PDB entry 7HOU | X-ray diffraction, 1.48 A resolution | chains A and B

# Chain A
Protein: Serine protease subunit NS2B
Source organism: Zika virus
UniProtKB: Q32ZE1 (POLG_ZIKV); residues 46-89 here correspond to UniProt positions 1414-1457 (UniProt number = residue number + 1368)
Sequence (46 residues; each row starts with the number of its first residue):
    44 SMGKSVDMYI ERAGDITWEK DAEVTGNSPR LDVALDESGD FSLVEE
Disordered / not traced: 44-49, 89
Sequence notes: expression tag (44-45)

# Chain B
Protein: Serine protease NS3
Source organism: Zika virus
Notes: EC 3.4.21.91, 3.6.1.15, 3.6.4.13
UniProtKB: Q32ZE1 (POLG_ZIKV); residues 11-177 here correspond to UniProt positions 1509-1675 (UniProt number = residue number + 1498)
Sequence (168 residues; numbered 10 to 177; the number before each row is that of its first residue):
    10 MKEVKKGETT DGVYRVMTRR LLGSTQVGVG VMQEGVFHTM WHVTKGAALR SGEGRLDPYW
    70 GDVKQDLVSY CGPWKLDAAW DGLSEVQLLA VPPGERAKNI QTLPGIFKTK DGDIGAVALD
   130 YPAGTSGSPI LDKCGRVIGL YGNGVVIKNG SYVSAITQGK REEETPVE
Disordered / not traced: 10-15, 172-177
Sequence notes: initiating methionine (10); conflict K107 (Arg1605 in Q32ZE1)
UniProt features mapped onto this chain:
  - active site (Charge relay system): H51, D75, S135
Cystine bridges: C143 forms a disulfide with the same residue of a neighbouring copy of this chain
Ligand contacts: A1BG3 ((2P)-2-(6-fluoro-5-methylpyridin-3-yl)-N-(1-methyl-1H-pyrazol-4-yl)benzamide): H51, Y130, P131, A132, S135, Y150, G151, N152, V155, Y161

# Chain A / chain B interface
Residue-residue contacts (94; chain A residue first):
  D50(A) with T27(B); R59(B), salt bridge
  M51(A) with M26(B); V52(B); T53(B); L58(B); R59(B), hydrogen bond (backbone-backbone)
  Y52(A) with R24(B); V25(B); M26(B), hydrogen bond (backbone-backbone); R28(B); S33(B), hydrogen bond; R59(B)
  I53(A) with Y23(B), hydrophobic; R24(B); M41(B), hydrophobic; F46(B), hydrophobic; R59(B), hydrogen bond (backbone-backbone); S60(B); L65(B), hydrophobic
  E54(A) with Y23(B); R24(B), hydrogen bond (backbone-backbone)
  R55(A) with E17(B); D20(B), hydrogen bond (side chain-backbone); V22(B); Y23(B)
  A56(A) with V22(B), hydrogen bond (backbone-backbone); V100(B), hydrophobic; A106(B)
  G57(A) with G21(B); V22(B), hydrogen bond (backbone-backbone)
  D58(A) with L98(B)
  I59(A) with G21(B); V22(B); V40(B), hydrophobic; L98(B), hydrophobic; L140(B), hydrophobic; G144(B); V146(B), hydrophobic
  T60(A) with N108(B), hydrogen bond (backbone-side chain); L140(B)
  W61(A) with E94(B); V95(B); Q96(B); Q110(B); L140(B); D141(B); K142(B)
  E62(A) with Q96(B), hydrogen bond (backbone-side chain); N108(B)
  A65(A) with Q96(B); N108(B)
  E66(A) with I109(B); Q110(B), hydrogen bond (backbone-backbone)
  V67(A) with E94(B); Q110(B)
  T68(A) with I109(B); Q110(B), hydrogen bond (backbone-backbone); T111(B), hydrogen bond (backbone-side chain); L128(B)
  G69(A) with T111(B); A127(B); L128(B)
  N70(A) with T111(B); L112(B); A127(B)
  S71(A) with L112(B), hydrogen bond (side chain-backbone); P113(B); G114(B)
  P72(A) with G114(B); I115(B), hydrogen bond (backbone-backbone); A127(B)
  R73(A) with I115(B)
  L74(A) with I115(B), hydrogen bond (backbone-backbone); F116(B); K117(B), hydrogen bond (backbone-backbone); I156(B), hydrophobic
  D75(A) with K117(B)
  V76(A) with F116(B), hydrophobic; K117(B), hydrogen bond (backbone-backbone); T118(B)
  L78(A) with K73(B)
  D79(A) with K73(B)
  E80(A) with K73(B)
  S81(A) with V72(B)
  G82(A) with V72(B); K73(B); N152(B), hydrogen bond (backbone-side chain)
  F84(A) with F116(B), hydrophobic; N152(B); G153(B); A164(B), hydrophobic
  L86(A) with V154(B), hydrophobic; V155(B)
Interface residues without a listed pair, chain A (33 interface residues in all): S85
Interface residues without a listed pair, chain B (59 interface residues in all): T19, R29, V36, A57, I123, P138, V162

# Summary
Chain A and chain B form an interface of 33 and 59 residues respectively; the contacts include 19 hydrogen
bonds and 1 salt bridge. Polar pairs include D50(A)-R59(B), Y52(A)-S33(B) and R55(A)-D20(B). Chain B binds
compound A1BG3.
Chain A is Serine protease subunit NS2B and chain B is Serine protease NS3, both from Zika virus; the
structure, PanDDA analysis group deposition -- Crystal Structure of ZIKV NS2B-NS3 protease in complex with
ASAP-0014704-001, was determined by X-ray diffraction.
